Entry 8U10 (electron microscopy, 3.20 A resolution); this record covers chains 4 and 6 of the 58 polymer chains in the assembly.

# Chain 4 (and 6)
Molecule: Packaged DNA stabilization protein gp10
From: Salmonella phage P22
Notes: chain 6 of this document is another copy of the same molecule, construct and numbering; everything in this record applies to it too
UniProtKB: P26749 (VG10_BPP22); residues 1-472 here = UniProt positions 1-472
Chain sequence (472 residues; row label = number of the first residue in the row):
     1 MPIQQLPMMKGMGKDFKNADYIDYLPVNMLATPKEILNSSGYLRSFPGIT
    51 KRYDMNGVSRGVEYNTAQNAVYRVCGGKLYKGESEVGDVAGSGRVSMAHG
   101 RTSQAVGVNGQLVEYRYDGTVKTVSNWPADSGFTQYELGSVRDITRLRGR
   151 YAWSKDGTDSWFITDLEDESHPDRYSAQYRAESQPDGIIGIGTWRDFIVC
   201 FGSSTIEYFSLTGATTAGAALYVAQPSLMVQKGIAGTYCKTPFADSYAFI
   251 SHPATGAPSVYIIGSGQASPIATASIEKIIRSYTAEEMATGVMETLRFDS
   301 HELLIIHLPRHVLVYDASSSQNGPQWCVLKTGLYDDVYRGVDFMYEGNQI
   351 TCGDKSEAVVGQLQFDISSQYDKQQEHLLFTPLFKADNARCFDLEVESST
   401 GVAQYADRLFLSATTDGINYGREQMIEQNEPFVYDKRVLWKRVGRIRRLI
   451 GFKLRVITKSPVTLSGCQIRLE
Disordered / not traced: 1

# How chain 4 and chain 6 interact
Pairs across the interface (78; chain 4 residue first):
  Met12(4) with Glu35(6); Ile36(6)
  Lys14(4) with Ser399(6); Thr400(6), hydrogen bond (side chain-backbone)
  Phe16(4) with Val402(6)
  Lys17(4) with Asp366(6); Val402(6)
  Asn18(4) with Arg44(6), hydrogen bond (backbone-side chain); Asp366(6); Val402(6); Pro461(6)
  Ala19(4) with Arg44(6), hydrogen bond (backbone-side chain); Ser399(6), hydrogen bond (backbone-side chain); Thr400(6); Val402(6), hydrophobic; Thr463(6)
  Asp20(4) with Tyr42(6), hydrogen bond; Arg44(6), salt bridge
  Tyr21(4) with Ile36(6), hydrophobic; Tyr42(6), hydrophobic; Ser399(6); Thr463(6)
  Asp23(4) with Lys34(6), salt bridge
  Thr158(4) with Arg101(6), hydrogen bond (backbone-side chain)
  Asp159(4) with Arg101(6)
  Glu182(4) with Arg148(6)
  Ser183(4) with Arg148(6); Arg195(6); Asp196(6), hydrogen bond
  Pro185(4) with Thr66(6); His99(6); Arg101(6), hydrogen bond (backbone-side chain)
  Asp186(4) with Thr66(6); Ala67(6); Arg101(6), salt bridge
  Pro226(4) with Arg195(6), hydrogen bond (backbone-side chain); Asp196(6)
  Ser227(4) with Arg195(6)
  Met229(4) with Arg195(6), hydrogen bond (backbone-side chain); Asp196(6)
  Gln231(4) with Trp194(6), hydrogen bond (side chain-backbone); Arg195(6); Asp245(6)
  His252(4) with Tyr64(6); Asn69(6)
  Pro253(4) with Tyr345(6)
  Ala254(4) with Tyr64(6), hydrophobic; Thr66(6)
  Gly256(4) with Tyr345(6)
  Ala257(4) with Arg297(6), hydrogen bond (backbone-side chain); Tyr345(6)
  Pro258(4) with Arg297(6); Tyr345(6)
  Ser259(4) with Arg297(6)
  Gly266(4) with Arg195(6), hydrogen bond (backbone-side chain)
  Gln267(4) with Asp245(6)
  Glu277(4) with Arg297(6), salt bridge; Asp299(6); Ser300(6), hydrogen bond (side chain-backbone)
  Lys278(4) with Asp299(6)
  Arg281(4) with Asp299(6), salt bridge; Asn348(6); Phe365(6)
  Tyr283(4) with Asn348(6)
  Thr284(4) with Asn348(6)
  Ala285(4) with Gly347(6)
  Leu383(4) with Ile36(6)
  Lys385(4) with Leu37(6); Asn38(6); Glu397(6)
  Asp387(4) with Arg437(6), salt bridge
  Asp416(4) with Tyr434(6)
  Ile418(4) with Tyr434(6), hydrophobic
  Arg447(4) with Asp435(6), salt bridge
  Arg448(4) with Glu397(6), salt bridge; Asp435(6); Arg437(6)
  Leu449(4) with Leu37(6), hydrophobic
Also at the interface, not in a pair above, chain 4 (52 interface residues in all): Ile22, Ser203, Ser204, Leu228, Thr255, Tyr261, Ala274, Ser282, Phe384, Asn419
Also at the interface, not in a pair above, chain 6 (39 interface residues in all): Gly149, Phe298, Ser398, Ser465

# Overview
52 residues of chain 4 and 39 residues of chain 6 are in contact; the contacts include 14 hydrogen bonds and 8
salt bridges. Polar pairs include Asp20(4)-Arg44(6), Asp23(4)-Lys34(6) and Asp186(4)-Arg101(6).
Both chains are Packaged DNA stabilization protein gp10 (Salmonella phage P22). Entry 8U10 (In situ cryo-EM
structure of bacteriophage P22 gp1:gp4:gp5:gp10:gp9 N-term complex in conformation 1 at 3.2A resolution) was
determined by electron microscopy, deposited together with 8TVR, 8TVU, 8U1O and 8U11.
